7Q6V - chain A; structure by X-ray diffraction, 1.96 A resolution.

== Chain A ==
Name: ATPase family AAA domain-containing protein 2
Source organism: Homo sapiens
Notes: EC 3.6.1.3; fragment: bromodomain
Reference sequence: Q6PL18 (ATAD2_HUMAN); numbering as in UniProt (aligned over 981-1108)
Sequence (130 residues; numbered 979 to 1108; the number before each row is that of its first residue):
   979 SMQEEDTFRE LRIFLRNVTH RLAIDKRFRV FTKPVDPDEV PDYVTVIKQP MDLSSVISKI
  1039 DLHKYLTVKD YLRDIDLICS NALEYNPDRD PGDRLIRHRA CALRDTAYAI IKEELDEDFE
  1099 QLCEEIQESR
Differences from the reference sequence: expression tag (979-980)
Ligand contacts: 95O ((1R,9S)-13-[(8-azanyl-3-methyl-[1,2,4]triazolo[4,3-a]pyridin-6-yl)carbonyl]-11,13-diazatricyclo[7.3.1.02,7]trideca-2,4,6-trien-10-one): R1007, V1008, F1009, T1010, K1011, P1012, V1013, D1014, E1017, V1018, Y1021, A1060, Y1063, N1064, I1074

== Overview ==
Bound to chain A: compound 95O.
Chain A is ATPase family AAA domain-containing protein 2 (Homo sapiens); the structure, Crystal structure of
the bromodomain of ATAD2 with triazolopyridine (cpd 14), was determined by X-ray diffraction (same publication
as 7Q6T, 7Q6U and 7Q6W).
